3GPS - chains B and D of the 4 polymer chains in the assembly; structure by X-ray diffraction, 1.78 A resolution.

Chain B (and D):
Molecule: Transthyretin
From: Homo sapiens
Notes: fragment: to 147; chain D of this document is another copy of the same molecule, construct and numbering; everything in this record applies to it too
Reference sequence: P02766 (TTHY_HUMAN); residues 1-127 here correspond to UniProt positions 21-147 (UniProt number = residue number + 20)
Amino-acid sequence (127 residues; numbered 1 to 127; the number before each row is that of its first residue):
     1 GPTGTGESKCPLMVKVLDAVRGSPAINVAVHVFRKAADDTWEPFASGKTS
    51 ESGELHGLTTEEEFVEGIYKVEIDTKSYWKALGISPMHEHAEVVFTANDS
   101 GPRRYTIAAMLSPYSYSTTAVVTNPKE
Disordered / not traced: 1-9, 125-127
Sequence notes: engineered mutation Met87 (Phe107 in P02766), Met110 (Leu130 in P02766)
Bound ions: Zn2+ site 1: Cys10, His56; Zn2+ site 2: His31, Glu72, Asp74; Zn2+ site 3: His88, His90, Glu92
Curated features (UniProtKB/Swiss-Prot):
  - binding site (L-thyroxine): Lys15, Glu54, Ser117
  - modified residue: Cys10 (Sulfocysteine), Glu42 (4-carboxyglutamate), Ser52 (Phosphoserine)
  - glycosylation: Asn98 (N-linked (GlcNAc...) asparagine)

How chain B and chain D interact:
Pairs across the interface (19; chain B residue first):
  Lys15(B) - Lys15(D)
  Leu17(B) - Val121(D)  hydrophobic
  Gly22(B) - Ala120(D)
  Gly22(B) - Val121(D)
  Gly22(B) - Val122(D)  hydrogen bond (backbone-backbone)
  Pro24(B) - Val121(D)
  Pro24(B) - Thr123(D)
  Ala108(B) - Met110(D)  hydrophobic
  Met110(B) - Ala108(D)
  Met110(B) - Met110(D)  hydrophobic
  Met110(B) - Ser117(D)
  Met110(B) - Thr119(D)  hydrogen bond
  Ser117(B) - Ser117(D)  hydrogen bond
  Thr119(B) - Met110(D)
  Ala120(B) - Gly22(D)
  Val121(B) - Gly22(D)
  Val121(B) - Ser23(D)
  Val121(B) - Pro24(D)
  Val122(B) - Gly22(D)  hydrogen bond (backbone-backbone)
Other interface residues (no listed pair), chain B (14 interface residues in all): Ser23, Thr118, Thr123
Other interface residues (no listed pair), chain D (14 interface residues in all): Leu17, Thr118

Overview:
Chain B and chain D each contribute 14 residues to their interface, with 4 hydrogen bonds. Among the polar
pairs are Met110(B)-Thr119(D), Ser117(B)-Ser117(D) and Gly22(B)-Val122(D). Cys10(B) and His56(B) form the Zn2+
site 1. Curated annotation (UniProt) lists 3 L-thyroxine-binding residues on chain B.
Both chains are Transthyretin (Homo sapiens). Entry 3GPS (Crystal structure of the F87M/L110M mutant of human
transthyretin at pH 5.5) was determined by X-ray diffraction (same publication as 3GRB, 3GRG, 3DGD and 3DID).
